5U0S - chains Q and V of the 28 polymer chains in the assembly; structure by electron microscopy, 7.80 A resolution (low resolution: residue-level contacts below are approximate; hydrogen-bond / salt-bridge calls are withheld).

[Chain Q]
Molecule: Mediator complex subunit 17
From: Schizosaccharomyces pombe
UniProt: P87306 (MED17_SCHPO); residue numbers follow UniProt; this construct covers 1-545
Amino-acid sequence (545 residues; row label = number of the first residue in the row):
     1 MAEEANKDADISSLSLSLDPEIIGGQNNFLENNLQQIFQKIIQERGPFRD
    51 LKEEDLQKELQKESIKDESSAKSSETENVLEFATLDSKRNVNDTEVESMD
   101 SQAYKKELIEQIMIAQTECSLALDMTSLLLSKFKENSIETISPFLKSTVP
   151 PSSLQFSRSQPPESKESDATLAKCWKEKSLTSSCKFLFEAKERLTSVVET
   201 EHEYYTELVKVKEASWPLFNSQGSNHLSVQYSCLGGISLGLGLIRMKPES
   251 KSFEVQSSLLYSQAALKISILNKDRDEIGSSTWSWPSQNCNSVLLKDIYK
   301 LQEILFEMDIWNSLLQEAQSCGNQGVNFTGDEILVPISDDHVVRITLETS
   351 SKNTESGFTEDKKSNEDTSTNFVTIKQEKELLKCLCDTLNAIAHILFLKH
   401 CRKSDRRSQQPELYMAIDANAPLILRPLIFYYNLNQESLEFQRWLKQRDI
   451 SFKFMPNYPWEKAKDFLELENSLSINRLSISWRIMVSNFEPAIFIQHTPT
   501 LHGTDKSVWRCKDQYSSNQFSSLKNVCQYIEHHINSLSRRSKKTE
Unresolved in the structure: 1-7, 92-99, 351-375, 504-507, 545

[Chain V]
Molecule: Mediator complex subunit 22
From: Schizosaccharomyces pombe
UniProt: O14010 (MED22_SCHPO); residue numbers follow UniProt; this construct covers 1-136
Amino-acid sequence (136 residues; row label = number of the first residue in the row):
     1 MSSDSFQRQLVQRTNTLNSSIDNATLTILSRFQDILDIAINEGKDKYTVA
    51 PEVYQIECHTVSMVRAVEQLLDVSRQIKSYWLTNSLSTSFPTVDYSEPDL
   101 EKVKRTLTKLQNHLLEVSLIEPEASETTEAPTVSDT
Unresolved in the structure: 1-4, 123-136

[Interface between chain Q and chain V]
Pairs across the interface (76; chain Q residue first):
  D168(Q) - K46(V)
  L171(Q) - K46(V)
  A172(Q) - N41(V)
  A172(Q) - V49(V)
  K173(Q) - N41(V)
  K176(Q) - I38(V)
  K176(Q) - A39(V)
  K176(Q) - I40(V)
  K176(Q) - N41(V)
  K176(Q) - V49(V)
  K176(Q) - E52(V)
  S179(Q) - V53(V)
  S179(Q) - I56(V)
  L180(Q) - I56(V)
  S183(Q) - I56(V)
  S183(Q) - T60(V)
  F186(Q) - T60(V)
  F186(Q) - V61(V)
  F186(Q) - V64(V)
  R193(Q) - V64(V)
  R193(Q) - E68(V)
  L194(Q) - V64(V)
  Y205(Q) - R75(V)
  Y205(Q) - K78(V)
  K212(Q) - W81(V)
  K212(Q) - L82(V)
  K212(Q) - N84(V)
  A214(Q) - F90(V)
  S215(Q) - L86(V)
  S215(Q) - F90(V)
  W216(Q) - L86(V)
  W216(Q) - F90(V)
  P217(Q) - L86(V)
  L218(Q) - L82(V)
  L218(Q) - T83(V)
  N225(Q) - R75(V)
  C233(Q) - F90(V)
  Q288(Q) - T92(V)
  Q288(Q) - V93(V)
  Y299(Q) - T92(V)
  L381(Q) - L110(V)
  C384(Q) - L110(V)
  T388(Q) - L110(V)
  Y431(Q) - Q111(V)
  Y432(Q) - Q111(V)
  N435(Q) - Q111(V)
  N435(Q) - H113(V)
  N435(Q) - L115(V)
  S438(Q) - L115(V)
  Q442(Q) - L114(V)
  Q442(Q) - L115(V)
  Q442(Q) - E116(V)
  K446(Q) - E116(V)
  F452(Q) - E116(V)
  K453(Q) - S118(V)
  F454(Q) - L115(V)
  F454(Q) - E116(V)
  F454(Q) - V117(V)
  F454(Q) - S118(V)
  M455(Q) - S118(V)
  M455(Q) - E121(V)
  P456(Q) - V117(V)
  Y458(Q) - N112(V)
  Y458(Q) - L115(V)
  W460(Q) - L107(V)
  W460(Q) - T108(V)
  W460(Q) - Q111(V)
  E461(Q) - K104(V)
  E461(Q) - T108(V)
  A463(Q) - L100(V)
  A463(Q) - K104(V)
  F466(Q) - E97(V)
  F466(Q) - P98(V)
  F466(Q) - L100(V)
  L469(Q) - L107(V)
  R483(Q) - E121(V)
Interface residues without a listed pair, chain Q (53 interface residues in all): S167, W175, A190, V197, E201, F219, E378, L385, L428, L439
Interface residues without a listed pair, chain V (45 interface residues in all): I35, V67, L71, D99, V103, L119

[Overview]
Chain Q and chain V form an interface of 53 and 45 residues respectively.
Chain Q is Mediator complex subunit 17 and chain V is Mediator complex subunit 22, both from
Schizosaccharomyces pombe; the structure, Cryo-EM structure of the Mediator-RNAPII complex, was determined by
electron microscopy (same publication as 5U0P).
